Entry 1JSF (X-ray diffraction, 1.15 A resolution); this record covers chain A.

== Chain A ==
Name: Lysozyme
From: Homo sapiens
Notes: EC 3.2.1.17
UniProtKB: P61626 (LYSC_HUMAN); residues 1-130 here correspond to UniProt positions 19-148 (UniProt number = residue number + 18)
Chain sequence (130 residues; row label = number of the first residue in the row):
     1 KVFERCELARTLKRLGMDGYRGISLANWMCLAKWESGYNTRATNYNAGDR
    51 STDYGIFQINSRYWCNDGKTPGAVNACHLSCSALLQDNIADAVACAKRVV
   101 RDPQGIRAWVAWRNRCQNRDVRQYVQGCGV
Disulfide bonds: Cys6-Cys128, Cys30-Cys116, Cys65-Cys81, Cys77-Cys95
UniProt features mapped onto this chain:
  - active site: Glu35, Asp53

== Overview ==
From UniProt: active-site residues Glu35 and Asp53.
Chain A is Lysozyme (Homo sapiens); the structure, Full-matrix least-squares refinement of human lysozyme, was
determined by X-ray diffraction together with 1JSE from the same study.
